7UGQ - chains C and I of the 18 polymer chains in the assembly; structure by electron microscopy, 3.40 A resolution.

[Chain C]
Molecule: Envelope glycoprotein gp120
From: Human immunodeficiency virus 1
UniProtKB: D7S1H2 (D7S1H2_9HIV1); residues 33-506 here correspond to UniProt positions 32-505 (UniProt number = residue number - 1)
Amino-acid sequence (447 residues; each row starts with the number of its first residue; note: 31 numbers in that range are skipped by the numbering (no residue carries them; nothing is unmodelled there); a row labelled like 321A-321C holds insertion residues (321A, then the next letters in order)):
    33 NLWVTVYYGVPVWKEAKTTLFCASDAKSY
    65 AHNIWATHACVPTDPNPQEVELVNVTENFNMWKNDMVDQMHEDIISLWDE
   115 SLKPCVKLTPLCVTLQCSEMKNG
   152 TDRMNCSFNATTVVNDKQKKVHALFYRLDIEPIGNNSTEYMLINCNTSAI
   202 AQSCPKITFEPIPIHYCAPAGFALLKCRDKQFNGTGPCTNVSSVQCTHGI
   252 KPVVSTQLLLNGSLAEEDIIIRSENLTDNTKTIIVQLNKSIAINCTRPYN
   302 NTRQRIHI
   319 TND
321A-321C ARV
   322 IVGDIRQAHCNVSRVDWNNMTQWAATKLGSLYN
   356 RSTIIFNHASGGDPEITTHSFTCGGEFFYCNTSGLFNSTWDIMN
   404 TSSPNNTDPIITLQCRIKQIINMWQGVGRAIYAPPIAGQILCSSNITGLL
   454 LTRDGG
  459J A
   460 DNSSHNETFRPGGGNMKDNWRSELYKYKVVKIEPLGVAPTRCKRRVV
Sequence notes: conflict Asn-33 (Asp32 in D7S1H2), Val-496 (Ile495 in D7S1H2), Arg-500 (Lys499 in D7S1H2), Cys-501 (Ala500 in D7S1H2), Lys-502 (Arg501 in D7S1H2)
Disulfide bonds: Cys-54/Cys-74, Cys-126/Cys-196, Cys-131/Cys-157, Cys-218/Cys-247, Cys-228/Cys-239, Cys-296/Cys-331, Cys-378/Cys-445, Cys-385/Cys-418
Covalent attachments: N-acetylglucosamine (NAG) linked to Asn-88, Asn-156, Asn-160, Asn-197, Asn-234, Asn-241, Asn-276, Asn-289, Asn-295, Asn-301, Asn-340, Asn-354, Asn-386, Asn-392, Asn-448, Asn-461; glycan linked to Asn-262, Asn-332, Asn-465
What the authors report for this chain:
  - post-translational modification sites: Asn-197, Asn-234, Asn-276, Asn-354, Asn-386, Asn-392, Asn-461, Asn-465

[Chain I]
Molecule: BG24 with an inferred germline CDRL1 Fab heavy chain
From: Homo sapiens
Notes: antibody fragment or engineered binder
Amino-acid sequence (125 residues; numbered 1 to 115 plus 10 insertion-coded residues; the number before each row is that of its first residue; a row labelled like 82A-82C holds insertion residues (82A, then the next letters in order)):
     1 QVQLVQSRAEVKKPGASVKVSCEASGYNFVDHYIHWVRQAPGQAPQWVGW
    51 MN
   52A P
    53 RGGGVAYSQRFQGRVTMTRDTSIDTAYMQL
82A-82C NRL
    83 TSGDTAVYYCATQVKLDS
100A-100F SAGYPF
   101 DIWGQGTMVTVSSAS
Disulfide bonds: Cys-22/Cys-92

[Chain C / chain I interface]
Contacting residue pairs (43):
  Lys-97(C) / Ser-100A(I)
  Thr-198(C) / Ser-74(I)
  Glu-275(C) / Ser-100A(I)  hydrogen bond
  Asp-279(C) / Ala-100B(I)
  Asp-279(C) / Gly-100C(I)  hydrogen bond (side chain-backbone)
  Asp-279(C) / Tyr-100D(I)
  Asn-280(C) / Trp-47(I)
  Asn-280(C) / Trp-50(I)  hydrogen bond
  Asn-280(C) / Tyr-100D(I)  hydrogen bond
  Thr-281(C) / Tyr-33(I)
  Thr-281(C) / His-35(I)
  Thr-281(C) / Trp-50(I)
  Thr-281(C) / Gly-100C(I)
  Lys-282(C) / Ser-100A(I)
  Lys-282(C) / Ala-100B(I)
  Ser-365(C) / Val-57(I)
  Ser-365(C) / Tyr-59(I)
  Gly-366(C) / Gly-55(I)
  Gly-366(C) / Gly-56(I)
  Gly-366(C) / Val-57(I)
  Gly-367(C) / Gly-55(I)
  Asp-368(C) / Gly-54(I)  hydrogen bond (backbone-backbone)
  Asp-368(C) / Arg-71(I)  salt bridge
  Ile-371(C) / Gly-54(I)
  Gln-428(C) / Arg-53(I)
  Gln-428(C) / Gly-54(I)
  Val-430(C) / Arg-53(I)
  Thr-455(C) / Trp-50(I)
  Arg-456(C) / Ala-58(I)
  Asp-457(C) / Trp-47(I)
  Asp-457(C) / Ala-58(I)
  Asp-457(C) / Tyr-59(I)
  Asp-457(C) / Gln-61(I)
  Asp-457(C) / Gln-64(I)  hydrogen bond
  Gly-458(C) / Trp-47(I)
  Gly-458(C) / Tyr-59(I)
  Gly-458(C) / Ser-60(I)
  Gly-458(C) / Gln-61(I)
  Gly-459(C) / Trp-47(I)
  Gly-459(C) / Gln-61(I)
  Thr-467(C) / Gln-61(I)
  Arg-469(C) / Gln-64(I)
  Gly-472(C) / Tyr-33(I)
Interface residues without a listed pair, chain C (26 interface residues in all): Asn-197, Ala-459J, Asp-460, Asn-474
Interface residues without a listed pair, chain I (22 interface residues in all): Val-30, Arg-62

[Summary]
Chain C and chain I form an interface of 26 and 22 residues respectively; the contacts include 6 hydrogen
bonds and 1 salt bridge. Polar contacts include Asp-368(C)/Arg-71(I), Glu-275(C)/Ser-100A(I) and
Asp-279(C)/Gly-100C(I). N-acetylglucosamine is covalently linked to Asn-88(C), Asn-156(C), Asn-160(C),
Asn-197(C), Asn-234(C) and Asn-241(C) and 10 more. From the paper: modification sites Asn-197(C), Asn-234(C)
and Asn-276(C) among others.
Here chain C is Envelope glycoprotein gp120 (Human immunodeficiency virus 1) and chain I is BG24 with an
inferred germline CDRL1 Fab heavy chain (Homo sapiens). Entry 7UGQ (Cryo-EM structure of BG24 Fabs with an
inferred germline CDRL1 and 10-1074 Fabs in complex with ...) was determined by electron microscopy (same
publication as 7UGM, 7UGP, 7UGN and 7UGO).
